2PNZ - chains A and B; structure by X-ray diffraction, 2.14 A resolution.

== Chain A ==
Protein: Probable exosome complex exonuclease 1
Organism: Pyrococcus abyssi
Notes: EC 3.1.13.-
Reference sequence: Q9V119 (ECX1_PYRAB); residues 1-249 here = UniProt positions 1-249
Sequence (249 residues; numbered 1 to 249; the number before each row is that of its first residue):
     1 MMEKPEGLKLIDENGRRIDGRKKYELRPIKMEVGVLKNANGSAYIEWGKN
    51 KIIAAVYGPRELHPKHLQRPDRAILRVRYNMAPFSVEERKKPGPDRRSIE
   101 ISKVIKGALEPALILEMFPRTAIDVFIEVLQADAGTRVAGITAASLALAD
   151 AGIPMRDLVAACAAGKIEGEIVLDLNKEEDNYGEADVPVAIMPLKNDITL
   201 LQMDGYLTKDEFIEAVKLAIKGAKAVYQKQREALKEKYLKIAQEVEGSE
Not modelled in the structure: 1-8, 245-249
Residues lining bound ligands:
  - guanosine-5'-monophosphate (5GP): Arg89, Lys91, Pro92
  - UDP (uridine-5'-diphosphate): Tyr79, Met81, Val86, Lys90, Asp95, Arg97, Ile101, Ala132, Asp133, Ala134, Gly135, Thr136, Arg137, Lys177, Asp180, Asp186

== Chain B ==
Protein: Probable exosome complex exonuclease 2
Organism: Pyrococcus abyssi
Notes: EC 3.1.13.-
Reference sequence: Q9V118 (ECX2_PYRAB); residues 1-274 here = UniProt positions 1-274
Sequence (277 residues; each row starts with the number of its first residue; numbers below 1 keep their minus sign (Gly-2 is residue -2)):
    -2 GSHMSDNEIVAGIMRDHIINLLKEGKRIDDRGFEDYRPIEIEVGVIEKAE
    48 GSALVKLGSTQVLVGIKTSLGEPFPDTPNMGVMTTNVELVPLASPTFEPG
    98 PPDERAIELARVIDRGIRESKALNLEKMVIVPGKIVRVVFIDVHVLDHDG
   148 NLMDAIGIAAIAALLNARVPKVRYNEETGEVETLDETEPLPVEKIPVPVT
   198 FAKIGNILVVDPSLDEELVMDGKITITTDETGHISAVQKSEGGAFKLEEV
   248 MYAVETAFKKAEEIRKLILEAVEKAKQ
Not modelled in the structure: -2 to 7
Construct notes: expression tag (-2 to 0)
Residues lining bound ligands: guanosine-5'-monophosphate (5GP): Gly68, Glu69, Pro70, Phe71, Val79, Thr81, Phe137

== Interface between chain A and chain B ==
Residue-residue contacts (54; chain A residue first):
  Val35(A) with Gln58(B), hydrogen bond (backbone-side chain)
  Leu36(A) with Leu89(B), hydrophobic; Leu143(B); Asp144(B)
  Lys37(A) with Ser56(B); Asp144(B), hydrogen bond (backbone-side chain); Asp146(B), salt bridge
  Asn38(A) with Ala90(B), hydrogen bond (side chain-backbone); Pro92(B); Asp144(B), hydrogen bond; His145(B), hydrogen bond (side chain-backbone)
  Lys51(A) with Val42(B); Ile43(B); Glu44(B), salt bridge
  Ile53(A) with Leu89(B), hydrophobic
  Ala55(A) with Leu89(B), hydrophobic
  Tyr57(A) with Pro88(B); Leu89(B), hydrogen bond (side chain-backbone); Ala90(B); Ser91(B), hydrogen bond (side chain-backbone); Pro92(B), hydrophobic
  Arg60(A) with Pro92(B)
  Arg78(A) with Pro88(B); Pro96(B)
  Asn80(A) with His141(B)
  Ala82(A) with His141(B)
  Pro83(A) with Asp139(B)
  Phe84(A) with Ile43(B); Ala46(B); Leu60(B), hydrophobic; Gly62(B); Lys64(B); Asp139(B); His141(B)
  Val86(A) with Lys64(B), hydrogen bond (backbone-side chain)
  Glu87(A) with Lys64(B)
  Arg89(A) with Lys64(B); Phe137(B); Asp139(B), salt bridge
  Pro92(A) with Asn83(B); Glu85(B)
  Phe126(A) with Pro88(B), hydrophobic; Leu89(B), hydrophobic
  Glu128(A) with Val87(B); Leu89(B); His141(B), salt bridge
  Leu130(A) with Ile43(B); Leu60(B), hydrophobic; His141(B)
  Gln131(A) with Ile43(B); Glu44(B); Lys45(B)
  Ala132(A) with Lys45(B), hydrogen bond (backbone-side chain)
  Asp133(A) with Lys45(B), salt bridge
Interface residues without a listed pair, chain A (27 interface residues in all): Lys49, Ser85, Lys177
Interface residues without a listed pair, chain B (29 interface residues in all): Val61, Gly97, Leu211

== Summary ==
27 residues of chain A face 29 of chain B across their interface; the contacts include 9 hydrogen bonds and 5
salt bridges. Polar pairs include Lys37(A)-Asp146(B), Lys51(A)-Glu44(B) and Arg89(A)-Asp139(B).
Guanosine-5'-monophosphate is bound between chain A and chain B. Chain A binds UDP.
Chain A is Probable exosome complex exonuclease 1 and chain B is Probable exosome complex exonuclease 2, both
from Pyrococcus abyssi; the structure, Crystal structure of the P. abyssi exosome RNase PH ring complexed with
UDP and GMP, was determined by X-ray diffraction together with 2PO0, 2PO1 and 2PO2 from the same study.
